PDB entry 7K36 | electron microscopy, 3.30 A resolution | chains A and F of the 9 polymer chains in the assembly

== Chain A ==
Protein: Serine/threonine-protein phosphatase 2A 65 kDa regulatory subunit A alpha isoform
Organism: Homo sapiens
Reference sequence: P30153 (2AAA_HUMAN); numbering as in UniProt (aligned over 1-589)
Chain sequence (589 residues; numbered 1 to 589; the number before each row is that of its first residue):
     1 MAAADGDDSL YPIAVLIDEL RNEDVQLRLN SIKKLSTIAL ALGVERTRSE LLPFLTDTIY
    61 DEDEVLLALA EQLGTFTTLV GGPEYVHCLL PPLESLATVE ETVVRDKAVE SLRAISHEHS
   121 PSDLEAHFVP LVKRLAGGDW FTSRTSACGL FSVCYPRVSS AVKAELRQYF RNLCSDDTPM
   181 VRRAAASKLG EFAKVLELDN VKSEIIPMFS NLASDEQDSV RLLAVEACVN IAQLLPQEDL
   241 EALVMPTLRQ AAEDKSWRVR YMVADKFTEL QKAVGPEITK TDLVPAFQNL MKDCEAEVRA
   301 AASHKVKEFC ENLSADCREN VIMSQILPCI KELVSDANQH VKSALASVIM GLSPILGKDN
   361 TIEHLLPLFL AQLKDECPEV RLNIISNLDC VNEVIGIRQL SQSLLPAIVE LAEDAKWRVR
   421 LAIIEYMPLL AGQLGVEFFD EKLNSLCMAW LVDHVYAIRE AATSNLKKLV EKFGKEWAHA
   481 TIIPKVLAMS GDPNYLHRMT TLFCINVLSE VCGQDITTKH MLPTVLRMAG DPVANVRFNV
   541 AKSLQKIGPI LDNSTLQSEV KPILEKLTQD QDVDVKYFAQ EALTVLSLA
Not modelled in the structure: 1-10, 117-120, 236-238, 254-256, 274-277, 293-296, 336-340, 588-589

== Chain F ==
Protein: Striatin-3
Organism: Homo sapiens
Reference sequence: Q13033 (STRN3_HUMAN), isoform Q13033-2; residue numbers follow UniProt; this construct covers 1-713
Chain sequence (713 residues; each row starts with the number of its first residue):
     1 MDELAGGGGG GPGMAAPPRQ QQGPGGNLGL SPGGNGAAGG GGPPASEGAG PAAGPELSRP
    61 QQYTIPGILH YIQHEWARFE MERAHWEVER AELQARIAFL QGERKGQENL KKDLVRRIKM
   121 LEYALKQERA KYHKLKYGTE LNQGDLKMPT FESEETKDTE APTAPQNSQL TWKQGRQLLR
   181 QYLQEVGYTD TILDVRSQRV RSLLGLSNSE PNGSVETKNL EQILNGGESP KQKGQEIKRS
   241 SGDVLETFNF LENADDSDED EENDMIEGIP EGKDKHRMNK HKIGNEGLAA DLTDDPDTEE
   301 ALKEFDFLVT AEDGEGAGEA RSSGDGTEWA EPITFPSGGG KSFIMGSDDV LLSVLGLGDL
   361 ADLTVTNDAD YSYDLPANKD AFRKTWNPKY TLRSHFDGVR ALAFHPVEPV LVTASEDHTL
   421 KLWNLQKTVP AKKSASLDVE PIYTFRAHIG PVLSLAISSN GEQCFSGGID ATIQWWNMPS
   481 PSVDPYDTYE PNVLAGTLVG HTDAVWGLAY SGIKNQLLSC SADGTVRLWN PQEKLPCICT
   541 YNGDKKHGIP TSVDFIGCDP AHMVTSFNTG SAVIYDLETS QSLVILSSQV DSGLQSNNHI
   601 NRVVSHPTLP VTITAHEDRH IKFFDNKTGK MIHSMVAHLD AVTSLAVDPN GIYLMSGSHD
   661 CSIRLWNLDS KTCVQEITAH RKKLDESIYD VAFHSSKAYI ASAGADALAK VFV
Not modelled in the structure: 1-61, 124-713

== How chain A and chain F interact ==
Contacting residue pairs (13; chain A residue first):
  Tyr-11(A) with Met-120(F), hydrogen bond; Tyr-123(F), hydrophobic
  Val-15(A) with Met-120(F), hydrophobic
  Glu-19(A) with Asp-113(F); Arg-117(F), salt bridge
  Leu-27(A) with Asn-109(F); Leu-110(F); Asp-113(F)
  Asn-30(A) with Arg-117(F), hydrogen bond
  Ser-31(A) with Arg-117(F)
  Lys-34(A) with Arg-117(F)
  Thr-37(A) with Arg-117(F)
  Ala-41(A) with Leu-121(F), hydrophobic
Interface residues without a listed pair, chain F (8 interface residues in all): Arg-116

== In short ==
9 residues of chain A face 8 of chain F across their interface; the contacts include 2 hydrogen bonds and 1
salt bridge. Polar contacts include Glu-19(A)/Arg-117(F), Tyr-11(A)/Met-120(F) and Asn-30(A)/Arg-117(F).
Here chain A is Serine/threonine-protein phosphatase 2A 65 kDa regulatory subunit A alpha isoform and chain F
is Striatin-3, both from Homo sapiens. Entry 7K36 (Cryo-EM structure of STRIPAK complex) was determined by
electron microscopy.
